Entry 4BUJ (X-ray diffraction, 3.70 A resolution); this record covers chains B and D of the 4 polymer chains in the assembly.

== Chain B ==
Molecule: Superkiller protein 3
From: Saccharomyces cerevisiae
Reference sequence: P17883 (SKI3_YEAST); residues 1-1432 here = UniProt positions 1-1432
Chain sequence (1436 residues; each row starts with the number of its first residue; numbers below 1 keep their minus sign (Gly-3 is residue -3)):
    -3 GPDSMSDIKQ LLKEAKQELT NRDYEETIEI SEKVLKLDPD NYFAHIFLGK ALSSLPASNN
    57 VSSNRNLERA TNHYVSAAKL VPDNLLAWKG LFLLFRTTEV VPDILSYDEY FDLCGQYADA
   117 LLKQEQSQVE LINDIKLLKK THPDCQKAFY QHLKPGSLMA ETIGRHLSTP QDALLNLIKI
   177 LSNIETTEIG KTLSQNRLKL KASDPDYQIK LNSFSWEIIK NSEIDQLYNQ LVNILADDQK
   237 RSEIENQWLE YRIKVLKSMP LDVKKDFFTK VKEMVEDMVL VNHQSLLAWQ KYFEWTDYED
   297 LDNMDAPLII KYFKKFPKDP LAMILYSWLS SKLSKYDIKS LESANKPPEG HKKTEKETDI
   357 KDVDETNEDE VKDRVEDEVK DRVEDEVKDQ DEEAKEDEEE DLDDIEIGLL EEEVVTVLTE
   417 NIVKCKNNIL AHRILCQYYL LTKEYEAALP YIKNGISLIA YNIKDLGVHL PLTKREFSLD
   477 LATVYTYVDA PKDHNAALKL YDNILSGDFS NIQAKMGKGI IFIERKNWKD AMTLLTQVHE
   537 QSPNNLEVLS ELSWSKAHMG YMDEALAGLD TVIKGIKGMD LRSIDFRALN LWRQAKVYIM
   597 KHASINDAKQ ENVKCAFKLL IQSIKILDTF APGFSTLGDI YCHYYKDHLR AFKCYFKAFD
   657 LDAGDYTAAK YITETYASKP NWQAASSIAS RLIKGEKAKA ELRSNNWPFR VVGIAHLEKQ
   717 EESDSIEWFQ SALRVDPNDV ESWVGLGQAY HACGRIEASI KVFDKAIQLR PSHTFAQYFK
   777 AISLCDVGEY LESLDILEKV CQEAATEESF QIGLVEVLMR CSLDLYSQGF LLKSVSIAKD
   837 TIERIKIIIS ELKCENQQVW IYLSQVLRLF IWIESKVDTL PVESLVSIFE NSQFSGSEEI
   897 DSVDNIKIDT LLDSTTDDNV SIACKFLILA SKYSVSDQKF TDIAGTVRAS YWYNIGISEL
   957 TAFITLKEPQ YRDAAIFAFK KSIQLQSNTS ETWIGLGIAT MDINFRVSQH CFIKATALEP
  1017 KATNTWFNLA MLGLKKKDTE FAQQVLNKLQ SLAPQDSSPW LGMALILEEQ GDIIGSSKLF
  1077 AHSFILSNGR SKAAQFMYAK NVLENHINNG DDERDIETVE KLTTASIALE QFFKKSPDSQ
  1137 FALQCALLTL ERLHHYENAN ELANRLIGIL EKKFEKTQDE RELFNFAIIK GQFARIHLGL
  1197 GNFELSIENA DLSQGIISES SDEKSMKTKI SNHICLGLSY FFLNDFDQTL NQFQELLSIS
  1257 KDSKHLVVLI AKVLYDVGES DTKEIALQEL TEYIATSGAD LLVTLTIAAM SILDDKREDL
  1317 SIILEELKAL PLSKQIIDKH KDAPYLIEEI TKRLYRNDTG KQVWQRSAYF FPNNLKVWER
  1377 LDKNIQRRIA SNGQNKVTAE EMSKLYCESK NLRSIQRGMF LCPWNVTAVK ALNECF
Not modelled in the structure: -3 to -2, 122-123, 162-164, 340-398, 601-603
Differences from the reference sequence: expression tag (-3 to 0)
Reported in the primary citation:
  - mutagenesis - Q1046A/P1050R/H1078A: decreased growth in response to xrn1D

== Chain D ==
Molecule: Antiviral protein SKI8
From: Saccharomyces cerevisiae
Reference sequence: Q02793 (SKI8_YEAST); residue numbers follow UniProt; this construct covers 1-397
Chain sequence (397 residues; row label = number of the first residue in the row):
     1 MSKVFIATAN AGKAHDADIF SVSACNSFTV SCSGDGYLKV WDNKLLDNEN PKDKSYSHFV
    61 HKSGLHHVDV LQAIERDAFE LCLVATTSFS GDLLFYRITR EDETKKVIFE KLDLLDSDMK
   121 KHSFWALKWG ASNDRLLSHR LVATDVKGTT YIWKFHPFAD ESNSLTLNWS PTLELQGTVE
   181 SPMTPSQFAT SVDISERGLI ATGFNNGTVQ ISELSTLRPL YNFESQHSMI NNSNSIRSVK
   241 FSPQGSLLAI AHDSNSFGCI TLYETEFGER IGSLSVPTHS SQASLGEFAH SSWVMSLSFN
   301 DSGETLCSAG WDGKLRFWDV KTKERITTLN MHCDDIEIEE DILAVDEHGD SLAEPGVFDV
   361 KFLKKGWRSG MGADLNESLC CVCLDRSIRW FREAGGK
Not modelled in the structure: 1-2, 161-166, 230, 285-286, 337-339, 372-373

== Interface between chain B and chain D ==
Contacting residue pairs - 53 pairs, chain B then chain D:
  Ser1293(B) - His348(D)  hydrogen bond (backbone-side chain)
  Pro1327(B) - Asp350(D)
  Leu1328(B) - Trp293(D)  hydrophobic
  Leu1328(B) - Trp311(D)
  Ser1329(B) - Ser256(D)
  Ser1329(B) - Asp350(D)  hydrogen bond
  Lys1330(B) - Asp350(D)  salt bridge
  Ile1332(B) - Ser233(D)
  Ile1332(B) - Asn255(D)
  Ile1332(B) - Trp293(D)  hydrophobic
  Gln1358(B) - Asp16(D)  hydrogen bond (side chain-backbone)
  Gln1358(B) - Ala17(D)
  Gln1361(B) - Phe20(D)
  Gln1361(B) - Gly34(D)  hydrogen bond (side chain-backbone)
  Gln1361(B) - Ser63(D)  hydrogen bond (side chain-backbone)
  Gln1361(B) - Phe89(D)
  Arg1362(B) - Asp18(D)  salt bridge
  Ala1364(B) - Phe89(D)  hydrophobic
  Ala1364(B) - Trp125(D)
  Tyr1365(B) - Phe20(D)
  Tyr1365(B) - His66(D)
  Tyr1365(B) - Arg237(D)  hydrogen bond (backbone-side chain)
  Tyr1365(B) - Met295(D)  hydrophobic
  Tyr1365(B) - Phe358(D)  hydrophobic
  Phe1366(B) - Arg237(D)  hydrogen bond (backbone-side chain)
  Phe1366(B) - Trp293(D)  hydrophobic
  Phe1366(B) - Met295(D)  hydrophobic
  Phe1366(B) - Trp311(D)  hydrophobic
  Phe1367(B) - Trp293(D)  hydrophobic
  Pro1368(B) - Phe188(D)
  Pro1368(B) - Thr190(D)
  Asn1369(B) - Gln187(D)
  Asn1369(B) - Phe188(D)
  Asn1369(B) - Asn205(D)
  Trp1374(B) - Phe89(D)
  Trp1374(B) - Trp125(D)  hydrophobic
  Asp1378(B) - Ser90(D)
  Ile1381(B) - Phe89(D)
  Ile1381(B) - Ser123(D)
  Ile1381(B) - Val146(D)  hydrophobic
  Arg1384(B) - Lys121(D)  hydrogen bond (side chain-backbone)
  Arg1384(B) - His122(D)
  Arg1384(B) - Ser123(D)  hydrogen bond
  Arg1384(B) - Lys147(D)  hydrogen bond (backbone-side chain)
  Ile1385(B) - Lys147(D)
  Ser1387(B) - Lys147(D)
  Asn1388(B) - Lys147(D)
  Asn1388(B) - Pro185(D)
  Gly1389(B) - Pro185(D)
  Gln1390(B) - Val146(D)  hydrogen bond (side chain-backbone)
  Gln1390(B) - Lys147(D)
  Gln1390(B) - Ser186(D)
  Gln1390(B) - Gln187(D)
Also at the interface, not in a pair above, chain B (26 interface residues in all): Ala1295, Leu1377
Also at the interface, not in a pair above, chain D (35 interface residues in all): His67, Asn231, Ser292, Leu384
The authors on this interface:
  - interface residues, chain B: Gln1361(B), Arg1362(B), Tyr1365(B)

== Overview ==
Chain B and chain D form an interface of 26 and 35 residues respectively; the contacts include 11 hydrogen
bonds and 2 salt bridges. Among the polar pairs are Lys1330(B)-Asp350(D), Arg1362(B)-Asp18(D) and
Ser1293(B)-His348(D). The paper reports that Q1046A/P1050R/H1078A of chain B reduce growth in response to
xrn1D; interface residues Gln1361(B), Arg1362(B) and Tyr1365(B).
Chain B is Superkiller protein 3 and chain D is Antiviral protein SKI8, both from Saccharomyces cerevisiae;
the structure, Crystal structure of the S. cerevisiae Ski2-3-8 complex, was determined by X-ray diffraction.
